PDB entry 9E0N | electron microscopy, 3.24 A resolution | chains A and M of the 55 polymer chains in the assembly

# Chain A
Molecule: 23S rRNA
Source organism: Mycolicibacterium smegmatis
Sequence (3120 nucleotides; each row starts with the number of its first residue):
     1 UAAGUGUUUA AGGGCGCAUG GUGGAUGCCU UGGCACUGGG AGCCGAUGAA GGACGUAGGA
    61 GGCUGCGAUA AGCCUCGGGG AGCUGUCAAC CGAGCGUUGA UCCGAGGAUG UCCGAAUGGG
   121 GAAACCCGGC ACGAGUGAUG UCGUGUCACC AGGCGCUGAA UAUAUAGGCG UCUGGGGGGA
   181 ACGCGGGGAA GUGAAACAUC UCAGUACCCG UAGGAAGAGA AAACAAAAUG UGAUUCCGUG
   241 AGUAGUGGCG AGCGAAAGCG GAGGAUGGCU AAACCGUAUG CAUGUGAUAC CGGGUAGGGG
   301 UUGUGUGUGC GGGGUUGUGG GACCUAUCUU UCCGGCUCUA CCUGGCUGGA GGGCAGUGAG
   361 AAAAUGUUGU GGUUAGCGGA AAUGGCUUGG GAUGGCCUGC CGUAGACGGU GAGAGCCCGG
   421 UACGUGAAAA CCCGACGUCU GUCUUGAUGG UGUUCCCGAG UAGCAGCGGG CCCGUGGAAU
   481 CUGCUGUGAA UCUGCCGGGA CCACCCGGUA AGCCUGAAUA CUUCCCAGUG ACCGAUAGCG
   541 GAUUAGUACC GUGAGGGAAU GGUGAAAAGU ACCCCGGGAG GGGAGUGAAA GAGUACCUGA
   601 AACCGUGCGC UUACAAUCCG UCAGAGCCCU CGACGUGUCG UGGGGUGAUG GCGUGCCUUU
   661 UGAAGAAUGA GCCUGCGAGU CAGGGACAUG UCGCGAGGUU AACCCGGGUG GGGUAGCCGC
   721 AGCGAAAGCG AGUCUGAAUA GGGCGUAUCC ACACAAGAGU GUGUGGUGUA GUGGUGUGUU
   781 CUGGACCCGA AGCGGAGUGA UCUACCCAUG GCCAGGGUGA AGCGCGGGUA AGACCGCGUG
   841 GAGGCCCGAA CCCACUUAGG UUGAAGACUG AGGGGAUGAG CUGUGGGUAG GGGUGAAAGG
   901 CCAAUCAAAC UCCGUGAUAG CUGGUUCUCC CCGAAAUGCA UUUAGGUGCA GCGUCGCAUG
   961 UUUCUUGCCG GAGGUAGAGC UACUGGAUGG CCGAUGGGCC CCACAGGGUU ACUGACGUCA
  1021 GCCAAACUCC GAAUGCCGGU AAGUCCAAGA GUGCGGCAGU GAGACGGCGG GGGAUAAGCU
  1081 CCGUGCGUCG AGAGGGAAAC AGCCCAGAUC GCCGGCUAAG GCCCCUAAGC GUGUGCUAAG
  1141 UGGAAAAGGA UGUGCAGUCG CGAAGACAAC CAGGAGGUUG GCUUAGAAGC AGCCACCCUU
  1201 GAAAGAGUGC GUAAUAGCUC ACUGGUCAAG UGAUUGUGCG CCGAUAAUGU AGCGGGGCUC
  1261 AAGCACACCG CCGAAGCCGC GGCAGCCAAC GUGUUGGCUG GGUAGGGGAG CGUCCUGCAU
  1321 CCGGUGAAGC CGCCGAGUGA UCGAGUGGUG GAGGGUGUGG GAGUGAGAAU GCAGGCAUGA
  1381 GUAGCGAUUA GGCAAGUGAG AACCUUGCCC GCCGAAAGAC CAAGGGUUCC UGGGCCAGGC
  1441 CAGUCCGCCC AGGGUGAGUC GGGACCUAAG GCGAGGCCGA CAGGCGUAGU CGAUGGACAA
  1501 CGGGUUGAUA UUCCCGUACC CGUGUAUGUG CGUCCAUGAU GAAUCAGCGG UACUAACCAU
  1561 CCAAAACCAC CGUGACCGCA CCUUUCGGGG UGUGGCGUUG GUGGGGCUGC AUGGGACCUU
  1621 CGUUGGUAGU AGUCAAGCGA UGGGGUGACG CAGGAAGGUA GCCGUACCGG UCAGUGGUAA
  1681 UACCGGGGUA AGCCUGUAGG GAGUCAGAUA GGUAAAUCCG UCUGGCAUAU AUCCUGAGAG
  1741 GUGAUGCAUA GCCGAGUGAG GCGAAUUCGG UGAUCCUAUG CUGCCGAGAA AAGCCUCUAG
  1801 CGAGGACAUA CACGGCCCGU ACCCCAAACC AACACAGGUG GUCAGGUAGA GAAUACUAAG
  1861 GCGUACGAGU GAACUAUGGU UAAGGAACUC GGCAAAAUGC CCCCGUAACU UCGGGAGAAG
  1921 GGGGACCCAC AUGGCGUGUA AGCCUUUACG GCCCAAGCGU GAGUGGGUGG CACAAACCAG
  1981 UGAGAAGCGA CUGUUUACUA AAAACACAGG UCCGUGCGAA GUCGCAAGAC GAUGUAUACG
  2041 GACUGACGCC UGCCCGGUGC UGGAAGGUUA AGAGGACCCG UUAACUCCCU UUGGGGGUGA
  2101 AGCGGAGAAU UUAAGCCCCA GUAAACGGCG GUGGUAACUA UAACCAUCCU AAGGUAGCGA
  2161 AAUUCCUUGU CGGGUAAGUU CCGACCUGCA CGAAUGGCGU AACGACUUCU CAACUGUCUC
  2221 AACCAUAGAC UCGGCGAAAU UGCACUACGA GUAAAGAUGC UCGUUACGCG CGGCAGGACG
  2281 AAAAGACCCC GGGACCUUCA CUACAACUUG GUAUUGGUGC UCGAUACGGU UUGUGUAGGA
  2341 UAGGUGGGAG ACUGUGAAGC UCACACGCCA GUGUGGGUGG AGUCGUUGUU GAAAUACCAC
  2401 UCUGAUCGUA UUGGGCCUCU AACCUCGGAC CGUAUAUCCG GUUCAGGGAC AGUGCCUGGU
  2461 GGGUAGUUUA ACUGGGGCGG UUGCCUCCUA AAAUGUAACG GAGGCGCCCA AAGGUUCCCU
  2521 CAACCUGGAC GGCAAUCAGG UGUUGAGUGU AAGUGCACAA GGGAGCUUGA CUGCGAGACG
  2581 GACAUGUCGA GCAGGGACGA AAGUCGGGAC UAGUGAUCCG GCACCUCUGA GUGGAAGGGG
  2641 UGUCGCUCAA CGGAUAAAAG GUACCCCGGG GAUAACAGGC UGAUCUUCCC CAAGAGUCCA
  2701 UAUCGACGGG AUGGUUUGGC ACCUCGAUGU CGGCUCGUCG CAUCCUGGGG CUGGAGCAGG
  2761 UCCCAAGGGU UGGGCUGUUC GCCCAUUAAA GCGGCACGCG AGCUGGGUUU AGAACGUCGU
  2821 GAGACAGUUC GGUCUCUAUC CGCCGCGCGC GUCAGAAGCU UGAGGAAACC UGUCCCUAGU
  2881 ACGAGAGGAC CGGGACGGAC GAACCUCUGG UAUACCAGUU GUCCCACCAG GGGCACGGCU
  2941 GGAUAGCCAC GUUCGGACAG GAUAACCGCU GAAAGCAUCU AAGCGGGAAA CCUCUUCCAA
  3001 GACCAGGCUU CUCACCCUCU AGGAGGGAUA AGGCCCCCCG CAGACCACGG GAUUGAUAGA
  3061 CCAGACCUGG AAGCCUAGUA AUAGGUGCAG GGAACUGGCA CUAACCGGCC GAAAACUUAC
Disordered / not traced: 1, 340-344, 634-637, 1004-1005, 1756-1757, 1946-1948, 3120
From the paper describing this entry:
  - conformationally variable residues (loop rearrangement): A2136 to U2139

# Chain M
Name: Large ribosomal subunit protein uL15
Source organism: Mycolicibacterium smegmatis
Reference sequence: A0QSG8 (A0QSG8_MYCS2); numbering as in UniProt (aligned over 1-147)
Sequence (147 residues; numbered 1 to 147; the number before each row is that of its first residue):
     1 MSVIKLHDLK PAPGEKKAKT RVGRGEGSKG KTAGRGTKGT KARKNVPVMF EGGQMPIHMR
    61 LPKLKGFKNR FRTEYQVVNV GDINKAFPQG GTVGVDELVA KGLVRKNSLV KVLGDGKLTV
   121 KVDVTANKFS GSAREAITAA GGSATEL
Disordered / not traced: 1-2

# Chain A / chain M interface
Contacting residue pairs (170):
  A195(A) / Phe-50(M)  sugar contact
  A244(A) / Lys-68(M)  salt bridge to the phosphate
  A244(A) / Arg-70(M)  hydrogen bond to the sugar
  G245(A) / Lys-68(M)  salt bridge to the phosphate
  C249(A) / Lys-63(M)  base contact
  G250(A) / Met-59(M)  sugar contact
  A251(A) / His-58(M)  salt bridge to the phosphate
  G252(A) / Met-49(M)  phosphate contact
  U658(A) / Lys-31(M)  salt bridge to the phosphate
  U659(A) / Lys-31(M)  salt bridge to the phosphate
  U659(A) / Thr-37(M)  hydrogen bond to the phosphate
  U659(A) / Lys-38(M)  hydrogen bond to the phosphate
  U660(A) / Lys-38(M)  salt bridge to the phosphate
  G679(A) / Val-22(M)  sugar contact
  G679(A) / Arg-24(M)  salt bridge to the phosphate
  G679(A) / Thr-32(M)  base contact
  G679(A) / Ala-33(M)  base contact
  G679(A) / Arg-35(M)  hydrogen bond to the base
  U680(A) / Lys-19(M)  salt bridge to the phosphate
  G690(A) / Gly-14(M)  hydrogen bond to the sugar
  G690(A) / Glu-15(M)  hydrogen bond to the base
  U691(A) / Ala-12(M)  sugar contact
  U691(A) / Pro-13(M)  sugar contact
  U691(A) / Glu-15(M)  hydrogen bond to the sugar
  A696(A) / Gly-102(M)  sugar contact
  G697(A) / Lys-101(M)  phosphate contact
  G697(A) / Gly-102(M)  phosphate contact
  U714(A) / Lys-106(M)  hydrogen bond to the phosphate
  A715(A) / Lys-106(M)  salt bridge to the phosphate
  C718(A) / Arg-105(M)  base contact
  C720(A) / Gln-76(M)  hydrogen bond to the base
  C720(A) / Leu-103(M)  base contact
  C720(A) / Arg-105(M)  base contact
  A721(A) / Val-77(M)  base contact
  A721(A) / Asn-79(M)  hydrogen bond to the base
  A721(A) / Leu-113(M)  base contact
  A721(A) / Asp-115(M)  base contact
  C723(A) / Arg-72(M)  base contact
  G724(A) / Arg-72(M)  hydrogen bond to the base
  A725(A) / Lys-65(M)  salt bridge to the phosphate
  A725(A) / Gly-66(M)  sugar contact
  A725(A) / Phe-67(M)  hydrogen bond to the sugar
  A726(A) / Phe-67(M)  sugar contact
  A726(A) / Asn-69(M)  hydrogen bond to the phosphate
  A727(A) / Asn-69(M)  phosphate contact
  A727(A) / Arg-72(M)  salt bridge to the phosphate
  G728(A) / Arg-72(M)  hydrogen bond to the base
  C729(A) / Lys-128(M)  salt bridge to the phosphate
  G730(A) / Val-77(M)  base contact
  G730(A) / Lys-111(M)  hydrogen bond to the base
  G730(A) / Leu-113(M)  base contact
  G730(A) / Ser-130(M)  hydrogen bond to the phosphate
  G730(A) / Gly-131(M)  hydrogen bond to the phosphate
  A731(A) / Leu-113(M)  phosphate contact
  A731(A) / Gly-114(M)  hydrogen bond to the phosphate
  A731(A) / Asp-115(M)  base contact
  A731(A) / Ser-130(M)  phosphate contact
  A731(A) / Ser-132(M)  phosphate contact
  G765(A) / Lys-117(M)  salt bridge to the phosphate
  G768(A) / Lys-85(M)  base contact
  U775(A) / Lys-16(M)  sugar contact
  G776(A) / Glu-15(M)  sugar contact
  G776(A) / Lys-16(M)  sugar contact
  G776(A) / Lys-17(M)  hydrogen bond to the sugar
  U777(A) / Lys-17(M)  hydrogen bond to the sugar
  U777(A) / Lys-19(M)  phosphate contact
  U777(A) / Thr-20(M)  phosphate contact
  G778(A) / Thr-20(M)  hydrogen bond to the phosphate
  U780(A) / Asn-45(M)  hydrogen bond to the phosphate
  C781(A) / Asn-45(M)  hydrogen bond to the phosphate
  C786(A) / Arg-35(M)  salt bridge to the phosphate
  C786(A) / Ala-42(M)  base contact
  A919(A) / Lys-44(M)  phosphate contact
  G920(A) / Thr-40(M)  sugar contact
  G920(A) / Lys-44(M)  salt bridge to the phosphate
  C921(A) / Gly-39(M)  phosphate contact
  U922(A) / Lys-38(M)  salt bridge to the phosphate
  U922(A) / Arg-43(M)  base contact
  G923(A) / Lys-38(M)  salt bridge to the phosphate
  G923(A) / Arg-43(M)  hydrogen bond to the base
  U925(A) / Gly-23(M)  sugar contact
  U925(A) / Lys-31(M)  base contact
  U926(A) / Gly-23(M)  base contact
  U926(A) / Arg-24(M)  hydrogen bond to the base
  U926(A) / Gly-25(M)  hydrogen bond to the phosphate
  U926(A) / Lys-29(M)  phosphate contact
  U926(A) / Gly-30(M)  phosphate contact
  U926(A) / Lys-31(M)  hydrogen bond to the phosphate
  C927(A) / Arg-21(M)  base contact
  C927(A) / Arg-24(M)  sugar contact
  C927(A) / Gly-25(M)  phosphate contact
  U928(A) / Gly-27(M)  hydrogen bond to the phosphate
  A940(A) / Gln-54(M)  base contact
  U941(A) / Gly-52(M)  hydrogen bond to the sugar
  U941(A) / Gly-53(M)  sugar contact
  U941(A) / Gln-54(M)  sugar contact
  G946(A) / Thr-40(M)  hydrogen bond to the sugar
  G946(A) / Gly-52(M)  base contact
  U947(A) / Thr-40(M)  sugar contact
  U947(A) / Lys-41(M)  phosphate contact
  U947(A) / Val-46(M)  sugar contact
  U947(A) / Phe-50(M)  sugar contact
  U947(A) / Gly-52(M)  base contact
  G948(A) / Lys-41(M)  salt bridge to the phosphate
  G948(A) / Phe-50(M)  sugar contact
  G948(A) / Glu-51(M)  sugar contact
  G948(A) / Gly-52(M)  sugar contact
  G948(A) / Gln-54(M)  base contact
  A1058(A) / Gly-34(M)  hydrogen bond to the sugar
  G1059(A) / Gly-34(M)  sugar contact
  G1059(A) / Arg-35(M)  sugar contact
  G1059(A) / Gly-36(M)  sugar contact
  G1059(A) / Lys-41(M)  salt bridge to the phosphate
  U1060(A) / Thr-37(M)  phosphate contact
  A1304(A) / Glu-26(M)  phosphate contact
  A1304(A) / Thr-32(M)  phosphate contact
  A1304(A) / Gly-36(M)  sugar contact
  G1305(A) / Thr-32(M)  hydrogen bond to the phosphate
  G1305(A) / Gly-34(M)  hydrogen bond to the phosphate
  G1305(A) / Arg-35(M)  phosphate contact
  G1305(A) / Gly-36(M)  hydrogen bond to the phosphate
  G1306(A) / Lys-29(M)  salt bridge to the phosphate
  G1306(A) / Gly-34(M)  phosphate contact
  G1307(A) / Lys-29(M)  salt bridge to the phosphate
  G1308(A) / Lys-17(M)  salt bridge to the phosphate
  G1317(A) / Leu-6(M)  hydrogen bond to the base
  G1317(A) / His-7(M)  base contact
  C1318(A) / Leu-6(M)  sugar contact
  C1318(A) / His-7(M)  hydrogen bond to the sugar
  A1319(A) / His-7(M)  hydrogen bond to the sugar
  G1357(A) / His-7(M)  base contact
  U1358(A) / His-7(M)  hydrogen bond to the sugar
  U1358(A) / Leu-9(M)  sugar contact
  U1358(A) / Lys-10(M)  phosphate contact
  G1359(A) / Lys-10(M)  phosphate contact
  G1359(A) / Pro-11(M)  phosphate contact
  G1360(A) / Lys-16(M)  phosphate contact
  U1364(A) / Arg-21(M)  hydrogen bond to the base
  G1365(A) / Arg-21(M)  salt bridge to the phosphate
  G1365(A) / Arg-24(M)  salt bridge to the phosphate
  A2582(A) / Gln-54(M)  base contact
  C2583(A) / Ile-57(M)  sugar contact
  C2583(A) / Arg-60(M)  hydrogen bond to the sugar
  A2584(A) / Ile-57(M)  sugar contact
  A2584(A) / Arg-60(M)  hydrogen bond to the sugar
  A2584(A) / Leu-61(M)  phosphate contact
  A2616(A) / Met-55(M)  base contact
  A2616(A) / Arg-60(M)  hydrogen bond to the sugar
  U2617(A) / Met-59(M)  hydrogen bond to the sugar
  U2617(A) / Arg-60(M)  sugar contact
  U2617(A) / Leu-61(M)  phosphate contact
  U2617(A) / Pro-62(M)  phosphate contact
  C2618(A) / Pro-62(M)  phosphate contact
  C2618(A) / Lys-63(M)  hydrogen bond to the phosphate
  C2619(A) / Lys-63(M)  salt bridge to the phosphate
  U2628(A) / Phe-67(M)  sugar contact
  U2628(A) / Asn-69(M)  hydrogen bond to the sugar
  G2629(A) / Phe-71(M)  sugar contact
  A2630(A) / Arg-70(M)  base contact
  A2630(A) / Phe-71(M)  sugar contact
  G2638(A) / Phe-67(M)  base contact
  G2639(A) / Gly-66(M)  phosphate contact
  G2639(A) / Phe-67(M)  sugar contact
  G2640(A) / Lys-65(M)  phosphate contact
  G2640(A) / Gly-66(M)  hydrogen bond to the phosphate
  U2641(A) / Lys-65(M)  salt bridge to the phosphate
  G2652(A) / Gln-54(M)  base contact
  G2652(A) / Met-55(M)  sugar contact
  G2652(A) / Arg-60(M)  base contact
  G2653(A) / Met-55(M)  base contact
Other interface residues (no listed pair), chain A (95 interface residues in all): A255, C681, G716, G719, U769, G774, C787, C2627, A2672
Other interface residues (no listed pair), chain M (84 interface residues in all): Ala-18, Ser-28, Thr-73, Asp-82, Val-104, Asn-107

# In short
95 residues of chain A face 84 of chain M across their interface; the contacts include 46 hydrogen bonds and
26 salt bridges. Polar contacts include G679(A)/Arg-35(M), G690(A)/Glu-15(M) and C720(A)/Gln-76(M). The paper
reports conformational variability at A2136(A).
Chain A is 23S rRNA and chain M is Large ribosomal subunit protein uL15, both from Mycolicibacterium
smegmatis; the structure, M. smegmatis unmethylated 70S ribosome structure, was determined by electron
microscopy.
